8TOF - chains T and c of the 18 polymer chains in the assembly; structure by electron microscopy, 2.80 A resolution.

Chain T:
Molecule: 215-nt DNA strand
Sequence (215 nucleotides; each row starts with the number of its first residue; numbers below 1 keep their minus sign (DT-102 is residue -102)):
  -102 TACGTATAATGCCGTAAGATCACGCGCGATATCAGAATCCCGGTGCCGAG
   -52 GCCGCTCAATTGGTCGTAGACAGCTCTAGCACCGCTTAAACGCACGTACG
    -2 CGCTGTCCCCCGCGTTTTAACCGCCAAGGGGATTACTCCCTAGTCTCCTG
    48 GCACGAGACAGAAAAAAACAACGAAAACGGCCACCACCCAGACACACCAA
    98 ACACAAGACAGTGAT
Disordered / not traced: -102 to -87, 90-112

Chain c:
Protein: Histone H2A
Organism: Xenopus laevis
Reference sequence: Q6AZJ8 (Q6AZJ8_XENLA); residues 0-129 here correspond to UniProt positions 1-130 (UniProt number = residue number + 1)
Sequence (130 residues; each row starts with the number of its first residue; numbering starts at 0):
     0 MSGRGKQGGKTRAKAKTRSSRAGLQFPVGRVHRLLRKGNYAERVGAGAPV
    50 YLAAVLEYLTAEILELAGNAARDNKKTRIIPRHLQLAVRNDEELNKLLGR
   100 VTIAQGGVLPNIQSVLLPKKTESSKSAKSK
Disordered / not traced: 0-15, 119-129

Interface between chain T and chain c:
Residue-residue contacts (15; chain T residue first):
  DT38(T) with Arg42(c), hydrogen bond to the sugar; Val43(c), sugar contact; Gly44(c), phosphate contact; Ala45(c), hydrogen bond to the phosphate
  DA39(T) with Arg42(c), phosphate contact; Val43(c), hydrogen bond to the phosphate
  DG47(T) with Thr16(c), sugar contact
  DG48(T) with Arg29(c), hydrogen bond to the phosphate
  DC49(T) with Arg29(c), salt bridge to the phosphate
  DA57(T) with Thr76(c), hydrogen bond to the phosphate; Arg77(c), hydrogen bond to the sugar
  DG58(T) with Lys75(c), phosphate contact; Thr76(c), hydrogen bond to the phosphate; Arg77(c), hydrogen bond to the phosphate
  DA59(T) with Lys75(c), salt bridge to the phosphate
Other interface residues (no listed pair), chain c (12 interface residues in all): His31, Arg35, Glu41

Summary:
8 residues of chain T face 12 of chain c across their interface; the contacts include 8 hydrogen bonds and 2
salt bridges. Among the polar pairs are DT38(T)-Arg42(c), DA57(T)-Arg77(c) and DT38(T)-Ala45(c).
Here chain T is a 215-nt DNA strand and chain c is Histone H2A (Xenopus laevis). Entry 8TOF (Rpd3S bound to an
H3K36Cme3 modified nucleosome) was determined by electron microscopy.
